Entry 9JNV (electron microscopy, 3.00 A resolution); this record covers chains J and K of the 11 polymer chains in the assembly.

# Chain J
Molecule: 146-nt DNA strand
Source organism: Escherichia coli K-12
Sequence (146 nucleotides; each row starts with the number of its first residue):
     1 ATCGGATGTA TATATCTGAC ACGTGCCTGG AGACTAGGGA GTAATCCCCT TGGCGGTTAA
    61 AACGCGGGGG ACAGCGCGTA CGTGCGTTTA AGCGGTGCTA GAGCTGTCTA CGACCAATTG
   121 AGCGGCCTCG GCACCGGGAT TCTCGA

# Chain K
Molecule: ISWI chromatin-remodeling complex ATPase ISW1
Source organism: Saccharomyces cerevisiae S288C
Notes: EC 3.6.4.-
UniProtKB: P38144 (ISW1_YEAST); numbering as in UniProt (aligned over 69-1129)
Amino-acid sequence (1061 residues; row label = number of the first residue in the row):
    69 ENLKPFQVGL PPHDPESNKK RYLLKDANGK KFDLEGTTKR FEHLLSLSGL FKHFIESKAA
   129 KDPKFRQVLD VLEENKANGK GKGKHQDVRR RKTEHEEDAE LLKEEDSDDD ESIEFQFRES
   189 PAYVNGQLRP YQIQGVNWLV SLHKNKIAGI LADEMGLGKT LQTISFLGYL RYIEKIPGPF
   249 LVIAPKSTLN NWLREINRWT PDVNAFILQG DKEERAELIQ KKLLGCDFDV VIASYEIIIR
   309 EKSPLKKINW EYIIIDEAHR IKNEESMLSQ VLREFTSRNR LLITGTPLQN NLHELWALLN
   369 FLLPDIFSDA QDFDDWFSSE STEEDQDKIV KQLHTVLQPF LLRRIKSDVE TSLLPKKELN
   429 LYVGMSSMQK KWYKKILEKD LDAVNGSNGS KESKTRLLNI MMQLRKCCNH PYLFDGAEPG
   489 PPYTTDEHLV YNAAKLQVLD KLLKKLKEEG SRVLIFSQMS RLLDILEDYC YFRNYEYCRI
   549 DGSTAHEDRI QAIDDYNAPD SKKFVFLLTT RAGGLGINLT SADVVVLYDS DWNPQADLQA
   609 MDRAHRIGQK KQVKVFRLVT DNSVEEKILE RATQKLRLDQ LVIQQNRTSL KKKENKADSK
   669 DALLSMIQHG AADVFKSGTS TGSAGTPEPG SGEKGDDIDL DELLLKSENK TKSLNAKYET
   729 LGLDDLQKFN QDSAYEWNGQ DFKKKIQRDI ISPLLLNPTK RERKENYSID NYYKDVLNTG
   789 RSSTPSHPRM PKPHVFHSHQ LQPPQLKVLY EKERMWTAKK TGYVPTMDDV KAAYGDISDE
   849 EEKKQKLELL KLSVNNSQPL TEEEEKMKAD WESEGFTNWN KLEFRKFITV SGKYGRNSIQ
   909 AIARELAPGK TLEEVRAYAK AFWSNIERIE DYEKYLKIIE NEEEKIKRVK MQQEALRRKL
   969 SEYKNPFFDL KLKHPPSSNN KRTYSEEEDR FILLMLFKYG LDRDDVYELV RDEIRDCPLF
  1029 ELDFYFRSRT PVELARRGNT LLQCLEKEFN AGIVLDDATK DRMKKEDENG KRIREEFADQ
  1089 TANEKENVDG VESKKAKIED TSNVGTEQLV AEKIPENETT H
Not modelled in the structure: 69-75, 145-178, 448-460, 656-705, 752-767, 777-1129
Metal / ion sites: Mg2+: Asp324 (together with ADP)
Ligand contacts: ADP (adenosine-5'-diphosphate): Gln195, Arg197, Gln200, Met223, Gly224, Leu225, Gly226, Lys227, Thr228, Leu229, Glu263, Trp267, Asp324, Glu325
Swiss-Prot annotation at these positions:
  - motif: Asp324 to His327 (DEAH box)
  - binding site (ATP): Asp221 to Thr228
  - modified residue: Thr694 (Phosphothreonine), Ser846 (Phosphoserine)
  - mutagenesis: Lys227 (K227A: Abolishes ATPase activity)

# How chain J and chain K interact
Contacting residue pairs (16; chain J residue first):
  DT51(J) - Leu466(K)  phosphate contact
  DG52(J) - Arg464(K)  salt bridge to the phosphate
  DG52(J) - Asn467(K)  hydrogen bond to the sugar
  DG53(J) - Met527(K)  phosphate contact
  DC54(J) - Met527(K)  phosphate contact
  DG55(J) - Gly550(K)  phosphate contact
  DG55(J) - Ala580(K)  phosphate contact
  DG56(J) - Lys254(K)  sugar contact
  DG56(J) - Glu304(K)  phosphate contact
  DT57(J) - Lys254(K)  salt bridge to the phosphate
  DT57(J) - Glu304(K)  phosphate contact
  DT57(J) - Arg308(K)  phosphate contact
  DT58(J) - Asp279(K)  phosphate contact
  DT58(J) - Lys280(K)  phosphate contact
  DT58(J) - Arg283(K)  salt bridge to the phosphate
  DA59(J) - Lys280(K)  phosphate contact
Also at the interface, not in a pair above, chain K (19 interface residues in all): Gly278, Met470, Lys474, Ser528, Ser551, Thr577, Arg579

# In short
9 residues of chain J face 19 of chain K across their interface; the contacts include 1 hydrogen bond and 3
salt bridges. Among the polar pairs are DG52(J)-Asn467(K), DG52(J)-Arg464(K) and DT57(J)-Lys254(K). Ligands of
chain K: ADP.
Chain J is a 146-nt DNA strand (Escherichia coli K-12) and chain K is ISWI chromatin-remodeling complex ATPase
ISW1 (Saccharomyces cerevisiae S288C); the structure, Structure of isw1-nucleosome complex in ADP(S) state,
was determined by electron microscopy, deposited together with 9JNT, 9JNU, 9JO2, 9JO5, 9LIU and 9LJ2.
